PDB entry 3BJ2 | X-ray diffraction, 2.00 A resolution | chains A and C of the 4 polymer chains in the assembly

== Chain A (and C) ==
Name: hemoglobin alpha
Organism: Perca flavescens
Notes: chain C of this document is another copy of the same molecule, construct and numbering; everything in this record applies to it too
Sequence (142 residues; each row starts with the number of its first residue):
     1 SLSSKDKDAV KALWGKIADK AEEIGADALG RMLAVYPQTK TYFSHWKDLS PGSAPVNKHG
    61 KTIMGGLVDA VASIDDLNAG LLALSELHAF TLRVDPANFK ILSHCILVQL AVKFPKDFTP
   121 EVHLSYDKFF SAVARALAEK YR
Metal / ion sites: heme Fe near His88 (its only coordinating residue here)
Small-molecule neighbours:
  - acetyl group (ACE): Ser1, Leu2, Lys128, Arg135
  - heme (HEM): Met32, Thr39, Tyr42, Phe43, Trp46, His59, Thr62, Ile63, Gly66, Leu67, Leu84, Leu87, His88, Leu92, Val94, Asn98, Phe99, Leu102, Val133, Leu137

== How chain A and chain C interact ==
Contacting residue pairs (11; chain A residue first):
  Ser1(A) with Glu139(C), hydrogen bond
  Leu124(A) with Arg142(C)
  Asp127(A) with Arg142(C), salt bridge
  Lys128(A) with Arg142(C), hydrogen bond (side chain-backbone)
  Ser131(A) with Arg142(C), hydrogen bond
  Arg135(A) with Arg135(C)
  Glu139(A) with Ser1(C), hydrogen bond (side chain-backbone)
  Arg142(A) with Leu124(C); Asp127(C), salt bridge; Lys128(C), hydrogen bond (backbone-side chain); Ser131(C), hydrogen bond
Also at the interface, not in a pair above, chain A (9 interface residues in all): Asn78

== In short ==
The interface between chain A and chain C involves 9 residues on one side and 8 on the other, with 6 hydrogen
bonds and 2 salt bridges. Polar contacts include Asp127(A)-Arg142(C), Ser1(A)-Glu139(C) and
Lys128(A)-Arg142(C). Bound to chain A: heme and acetyl group.
Both chains are hemoglobin alpha (Perca flavescens). Entry 3BJ2 (met-Perch Hemoglobin at pH 6.3) was
determined by X-ray diffraction (same publication as 2QSP, 2QSS, 2R1H, 3BJ1 and 3BJ3).
